Entry 8KEG (electron microscopy, 3.66 A resolution); this record covers chains h and i of the 30 polymer chains in the assembly.

# Chain h (and i)
Protein: neck fiber gp82N
Source organism: unclassified Caudoviricetes
Notes: chain i of this document is another copy of the same molecule, construct and numbering; everything in this record applies to it too
Amino-acid sequence (241 residues; numbered 1 to 241; the number before each row is that of its first residue):
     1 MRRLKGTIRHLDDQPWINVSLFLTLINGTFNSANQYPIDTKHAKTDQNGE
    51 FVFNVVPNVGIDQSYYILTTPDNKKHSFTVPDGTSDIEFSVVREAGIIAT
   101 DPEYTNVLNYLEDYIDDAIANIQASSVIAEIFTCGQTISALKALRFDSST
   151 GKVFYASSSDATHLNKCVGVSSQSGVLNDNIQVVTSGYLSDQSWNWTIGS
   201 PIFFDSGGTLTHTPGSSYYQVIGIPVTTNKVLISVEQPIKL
Unresolved in the structure: 126-241

# How chain h and chain i interact
Residue-residue contacts (50):
  Thr7(h) - Asn34(i)
  Thr7(h) - Gln35(i)  hydrogen bond (backbone-backbone)
  Ile8(h) - Gln35(i)
  Ile8(h) - Pro37(i)
  Arg9(h) - Asn34(i)  hydrogen bond
  Arg9(h) - Gln35(i)  hydrogen bond (backbone-backbone)
  Arg9(h) - Tyr36(i)  hydrogen bond
  Arg9(h) - Pro37(i)
  His10(h) - Tyr36(i)
  His10(h) - Asp39(i)  salt bridge
  His10(h) - Lys41(i)  hydrogen bond
  Leu11(h) - Met1(i)
  Leu11(h) - Asn54(i)
  Leu11(h) - Val55(i)
  Leu11(h) - Val56(i)
  Leu11(h) - Tyr66(i)  hydrophobic
  Asp12(h) - Met1(i)
  Asp12(h) - Lys41(i)
  Asp12(h) - Asn54(i)  hydrogen bond (backbone-side chain)
  Asp13(h) - Met1(i)  hydrogen bond (backbone-side chain)
  Asp13(h) - Asn54(i)  hydrogen bond
  Trp16(h) - Pro37(i)
  Trp16(h) - Ile38(i)
  Trp16(h) - Asp39(i)
  Asp72(h) - Pro37(i)
  Asp72(h) - Ile38(i)  hydrogen bond (side chain-backbone)
  Glu88(h) - Gln35(i)
  Phe89(h) - Gln35(i)
  Ser90(h) - Ser32(i)  hydrogen bond (side chain-backbone)
  Ser90(h) - Gln35(i)
  Arg93(h) - Phe30(i)
  Gly96(h) - Ile61(i)
  Gly96(h) - Asp62(i)
  Ile97(h) - Asp62(i)
  Ala99(h) - Asp62(i)
  Ala99(h) - Gln63(i)
  Glu103(h) - Gln63(i)  hydrogen bond (backbone-side chain)
  Glu103(h) - Ala99(i)
  Tyr104(h) - Gly60(i)  hydrogen bond (side chain-backbone)
  Tyr104(h) - Ile61(i)  hydrogen bond (side chain-backbone)
  Tyr104(h) - Asp62(i)
  Tyr104(h) - Gln63(i)
  Asn106(h) - Thr79(i)
  Val107(h) - Thr79(i)
  Val107(h) - Pro81(i)  hydrophobic
  Leu108(h) - Val59(i)  hydrophobic
  Tyr110(h) - Ala95(i)  hydrogen bond (side chain-backbone)
  Tyr110(h) - Ile98(i)
  Leu111(h) - Asp82(i)
  Asp113(h) - Ile115(i)
Also at the interface, not in a pair above, chain h (27 interface residues in all): Pro71, Glu94, Asp101
Also at the interface, not in a pair above, chain i (31 interface residues in all): Leu25, Asn31, Ser64, Tyr65, Val80

# Summary
Chain h and chain i form an interface of 27 and 31 residues respectively; the contacts include 14 hydrogen
bonds and 1 salt bridge. Among the polar pairs are His10(h)-Asp39(i), Arg9(h)-Asn34(i) and Arg9(h)-Tyr36(i).
Both chains are neck fiber gp82N (unclassified Caudoviricetes). Entry 8KEG (Cyanophage A-1(L) neck/gp5-neck
fiber) was determined by electron microscopy together with 8KEA, 8KEC, 8KEE and 8KEF from the same study.
